2HT0 - chains D and B of the 6 polymer chains in the assembly; structure by X-ray diffraction, 2.00 A resolution.

[Chain D]
Molecule: 22-nt DNA strand
Sequence (22 nucleotides; each row starts with the number of its first residue; the depositors numbered this strand downwards along its sequence, so these rows (ascending numbers) run in the REVERSE of the deposited 5'-to-3' order):
    16 CGGTTTTTTCGTAACGAATAGT

[Chain B]
Molecule: Integration host factor beta-subunit
From: Escherichia coli
Reference sequence: P0A6Y1 (IHFB_ECOLI); residue numbers follow UniProt; this construct covers 1-94
Sequence (94 residues; each row starts with the number of its first residue):
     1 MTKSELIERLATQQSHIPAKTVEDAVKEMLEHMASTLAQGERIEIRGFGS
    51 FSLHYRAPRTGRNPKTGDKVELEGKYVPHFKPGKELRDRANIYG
Not modelled in the structure: 94

[Interface between chain D and chain B]
Residue-residue contacts - 15 pairs, chain D then chain B:
  DT19(D) - Lys27(B)  salt bridge to the phosphate
  DT20(D) - Thr2(B)  phosphate contact
  DT20(D) - Lys3(B)  phosphate contact
  DT20(D) - Ser4(B)  hydrogen bond to the phosphate
  DT21(D) - Thr2(B)  phosphate contact
  DA28(D) - Asn63(B)  hydrogen bond to the sugar
  DA28(D) - Pro64(B)  base contact
  DA28(D) - Val70(B)  phosphate contact
  DA28(D) - Leu72(B)  phosphate contact
  DA29(D) - Arg59(B)  salt bridge to the phosphate
  DA29(D) - Gly61(B)  base contact
  DA29(D) - Arg62(B)  hydrogen bond to the base
  DA29(D) - Pro64(B)  base contact
  DA29(D) - Leu72(B)  phosphate contact
  DA29(D) - Lys75(B)  salt bridge to the phosphate
Interface residues without a listed pair, chain D (7 interface residues in all): DT27, DC30
Interface residues without a listed pair, chain B (13 interface residues in all): Lys65

[Summary]
7 residues of chain D and 13 residues of chain B are in contact, with 3 hydrogen bonds and 3 salt bridges.
Polar contacts include DA29(D)-Arg62(B), DA28(D)-Asn63(B) and DT20(D)-Ser4(B).
Here chain D is a 22-nt DNA strand and chain B is Integration host factor beta-subunit (Escherichia coli).
Entry 2HT0 (IHF bound to doubly nicked DNA) was determined by X-ray diffraction.
